5X22 - chains C and H of the 9 polymer chains in the assembly; structure by X-ray diffraction, 3.35 A resolution.

Chain C:
Molecule: DNA-directed RNA polymerase subunit beta
Organism: Thermus thermophilus (strain HB8 / ATCC 27634 / DSM 579)
Notes: EC 2.7.7.6
UniProt: Q8RQE9 (RPOB_THET8); residue numbers follow UniProt; this construct covers 1-1119
Sequence (1119 residues; numbered 1 to 1119; the number before each row is that of its first residue):
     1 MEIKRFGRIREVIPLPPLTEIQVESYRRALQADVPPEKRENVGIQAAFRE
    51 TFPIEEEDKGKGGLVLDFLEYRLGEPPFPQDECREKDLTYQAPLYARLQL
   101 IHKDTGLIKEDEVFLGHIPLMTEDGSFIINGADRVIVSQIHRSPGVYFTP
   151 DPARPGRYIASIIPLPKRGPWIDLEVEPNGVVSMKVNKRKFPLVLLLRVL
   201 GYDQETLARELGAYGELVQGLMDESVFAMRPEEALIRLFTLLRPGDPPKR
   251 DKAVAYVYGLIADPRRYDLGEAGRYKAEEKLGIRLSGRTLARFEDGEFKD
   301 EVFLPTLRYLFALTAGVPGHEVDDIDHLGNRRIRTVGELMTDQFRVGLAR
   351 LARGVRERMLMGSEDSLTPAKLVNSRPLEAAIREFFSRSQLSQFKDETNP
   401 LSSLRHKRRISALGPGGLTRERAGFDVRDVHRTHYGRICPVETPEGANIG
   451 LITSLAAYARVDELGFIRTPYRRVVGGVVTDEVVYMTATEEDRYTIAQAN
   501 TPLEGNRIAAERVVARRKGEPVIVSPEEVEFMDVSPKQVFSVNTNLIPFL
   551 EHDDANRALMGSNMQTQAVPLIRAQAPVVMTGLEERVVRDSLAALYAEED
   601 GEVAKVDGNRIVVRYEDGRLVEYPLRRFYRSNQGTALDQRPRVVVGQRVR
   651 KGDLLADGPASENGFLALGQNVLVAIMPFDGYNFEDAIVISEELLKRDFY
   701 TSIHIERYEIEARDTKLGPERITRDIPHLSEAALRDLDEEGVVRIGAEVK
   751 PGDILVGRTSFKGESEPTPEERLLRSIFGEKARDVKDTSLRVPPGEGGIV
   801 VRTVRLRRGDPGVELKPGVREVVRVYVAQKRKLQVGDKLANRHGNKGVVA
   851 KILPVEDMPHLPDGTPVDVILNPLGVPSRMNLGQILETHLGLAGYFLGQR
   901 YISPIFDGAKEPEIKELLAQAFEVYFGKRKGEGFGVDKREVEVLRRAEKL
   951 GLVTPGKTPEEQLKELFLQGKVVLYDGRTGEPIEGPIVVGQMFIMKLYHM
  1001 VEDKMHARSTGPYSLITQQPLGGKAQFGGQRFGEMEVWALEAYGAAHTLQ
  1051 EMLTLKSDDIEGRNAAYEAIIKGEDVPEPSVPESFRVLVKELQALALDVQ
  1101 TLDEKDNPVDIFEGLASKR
Unresolved in the structure: 57-62, 1119
Small-molecule neighbours: CMPcPP: Glu445, Arg557, Glu685, Asp686, Lys846, Arg879

Chain H:
Molecule: promoter DNA nontemplate strand
Sequence (27 nucleotides; numbered 1 to 27; the number before each row is that of its first residue):
     1 TATAATGGGAGCTGTCACGGATGCAGG

Interface between chain C and chain H:
Pairs across the interface - 22 pairs, chain C then chain H:
  Arg142(C) - DG14(H)  base contact
  Lys167(C) - DC12(H)  base contact
  Lys167(C) - DT13(H)  hydrogen bond to the base
  Trp171(C) - DT13(H)  sugar contact
  Trp171(C) - DG14(H)  phosphate contact
  Asn187(C) - DG11(H)  base contact
  Arg243(C) - DG9(H)  hydrogen bond to the base
  Arg243(C) - DA10(H)  base contact
  Gly245(C) - DG7(H)  hydrogen bond to the base
  Pro247(C) - DG7(H)  base contact
  Tyr256(C) - DG11(H)  base contact
  Arg266(C) - DA10(H)  hydrogen bond to the base
  Arg266(C) - DG11(H)  hydrogen bond to the base
  Ile325(C) - DG14(H)  base contact
  Asp326(C) - DG14(H)  hydrogen bond to the base
  Arg331(C) - DG14(H)  hydrogen bond to the base
  Leu418(C) - DG14(H)  base contact
  Glu421(C) - DT15(H)  hydrogen bond to the base
  Arg422(C) - DT13(H)  hydrogen bond to the phosphate
  Arg422(C) - DG14(H)  sugar contact
  Arg422(C) - DT15(H)  salt bridge to the phosphate
  Val427(C) - DG14(H)  base contact
Also at the interface, not in a pair above, chain C (24 interface residues in all): Pro166, Gly169, Pro170, Lys188, Asp246, Lys252, Leu260, Ala423
Also at the interface, not in a pair above, chain H (9 interface residues in all): DG8

Summary:
24 residues of chain C and 9 residues of chain H are in contact; the contacts include 9 hydrogen bonds and 1
salt bridge. Polar pairs include Lys167(C)-DT13(H), Arg243(C)-DG9(H) and Gly245(C)-DG7(H). Chain C binds
CMPcPP.
Chain C is DNA-directed RNA polymerase subunit beta (Thermus thermophilus (strain HB8 / ATCC 27634 / DSM 579))
and chain H is promoter DNA nontemplate strand; the structure, Crystal structure of Thermus thermophilus
transcription initiation complex with GpA and CMPcPP, was determined by X-ray diffraction (same publication as
5X21).
